PDB entry 9G9L | electron microscopy, 4.63 A resolution (low resolution: residue-level contacts below are approximate; hydrogen-bond / salt-bridge calls are withheld) | chains A and C of the 7 polymer chains in the assembly

Chain A:
Protein: DNA-dependent protein kinase catalytic subunit
Organism: Homo sapiens
Notes: EC 2.7.11.1
Reference sequence: P78527 (PRKDC_HUMAN); residues 1-4128 here = UniProt positions 1-4128
Amino-acid sequence (4128 residues; each row starts with the number of its first residue):
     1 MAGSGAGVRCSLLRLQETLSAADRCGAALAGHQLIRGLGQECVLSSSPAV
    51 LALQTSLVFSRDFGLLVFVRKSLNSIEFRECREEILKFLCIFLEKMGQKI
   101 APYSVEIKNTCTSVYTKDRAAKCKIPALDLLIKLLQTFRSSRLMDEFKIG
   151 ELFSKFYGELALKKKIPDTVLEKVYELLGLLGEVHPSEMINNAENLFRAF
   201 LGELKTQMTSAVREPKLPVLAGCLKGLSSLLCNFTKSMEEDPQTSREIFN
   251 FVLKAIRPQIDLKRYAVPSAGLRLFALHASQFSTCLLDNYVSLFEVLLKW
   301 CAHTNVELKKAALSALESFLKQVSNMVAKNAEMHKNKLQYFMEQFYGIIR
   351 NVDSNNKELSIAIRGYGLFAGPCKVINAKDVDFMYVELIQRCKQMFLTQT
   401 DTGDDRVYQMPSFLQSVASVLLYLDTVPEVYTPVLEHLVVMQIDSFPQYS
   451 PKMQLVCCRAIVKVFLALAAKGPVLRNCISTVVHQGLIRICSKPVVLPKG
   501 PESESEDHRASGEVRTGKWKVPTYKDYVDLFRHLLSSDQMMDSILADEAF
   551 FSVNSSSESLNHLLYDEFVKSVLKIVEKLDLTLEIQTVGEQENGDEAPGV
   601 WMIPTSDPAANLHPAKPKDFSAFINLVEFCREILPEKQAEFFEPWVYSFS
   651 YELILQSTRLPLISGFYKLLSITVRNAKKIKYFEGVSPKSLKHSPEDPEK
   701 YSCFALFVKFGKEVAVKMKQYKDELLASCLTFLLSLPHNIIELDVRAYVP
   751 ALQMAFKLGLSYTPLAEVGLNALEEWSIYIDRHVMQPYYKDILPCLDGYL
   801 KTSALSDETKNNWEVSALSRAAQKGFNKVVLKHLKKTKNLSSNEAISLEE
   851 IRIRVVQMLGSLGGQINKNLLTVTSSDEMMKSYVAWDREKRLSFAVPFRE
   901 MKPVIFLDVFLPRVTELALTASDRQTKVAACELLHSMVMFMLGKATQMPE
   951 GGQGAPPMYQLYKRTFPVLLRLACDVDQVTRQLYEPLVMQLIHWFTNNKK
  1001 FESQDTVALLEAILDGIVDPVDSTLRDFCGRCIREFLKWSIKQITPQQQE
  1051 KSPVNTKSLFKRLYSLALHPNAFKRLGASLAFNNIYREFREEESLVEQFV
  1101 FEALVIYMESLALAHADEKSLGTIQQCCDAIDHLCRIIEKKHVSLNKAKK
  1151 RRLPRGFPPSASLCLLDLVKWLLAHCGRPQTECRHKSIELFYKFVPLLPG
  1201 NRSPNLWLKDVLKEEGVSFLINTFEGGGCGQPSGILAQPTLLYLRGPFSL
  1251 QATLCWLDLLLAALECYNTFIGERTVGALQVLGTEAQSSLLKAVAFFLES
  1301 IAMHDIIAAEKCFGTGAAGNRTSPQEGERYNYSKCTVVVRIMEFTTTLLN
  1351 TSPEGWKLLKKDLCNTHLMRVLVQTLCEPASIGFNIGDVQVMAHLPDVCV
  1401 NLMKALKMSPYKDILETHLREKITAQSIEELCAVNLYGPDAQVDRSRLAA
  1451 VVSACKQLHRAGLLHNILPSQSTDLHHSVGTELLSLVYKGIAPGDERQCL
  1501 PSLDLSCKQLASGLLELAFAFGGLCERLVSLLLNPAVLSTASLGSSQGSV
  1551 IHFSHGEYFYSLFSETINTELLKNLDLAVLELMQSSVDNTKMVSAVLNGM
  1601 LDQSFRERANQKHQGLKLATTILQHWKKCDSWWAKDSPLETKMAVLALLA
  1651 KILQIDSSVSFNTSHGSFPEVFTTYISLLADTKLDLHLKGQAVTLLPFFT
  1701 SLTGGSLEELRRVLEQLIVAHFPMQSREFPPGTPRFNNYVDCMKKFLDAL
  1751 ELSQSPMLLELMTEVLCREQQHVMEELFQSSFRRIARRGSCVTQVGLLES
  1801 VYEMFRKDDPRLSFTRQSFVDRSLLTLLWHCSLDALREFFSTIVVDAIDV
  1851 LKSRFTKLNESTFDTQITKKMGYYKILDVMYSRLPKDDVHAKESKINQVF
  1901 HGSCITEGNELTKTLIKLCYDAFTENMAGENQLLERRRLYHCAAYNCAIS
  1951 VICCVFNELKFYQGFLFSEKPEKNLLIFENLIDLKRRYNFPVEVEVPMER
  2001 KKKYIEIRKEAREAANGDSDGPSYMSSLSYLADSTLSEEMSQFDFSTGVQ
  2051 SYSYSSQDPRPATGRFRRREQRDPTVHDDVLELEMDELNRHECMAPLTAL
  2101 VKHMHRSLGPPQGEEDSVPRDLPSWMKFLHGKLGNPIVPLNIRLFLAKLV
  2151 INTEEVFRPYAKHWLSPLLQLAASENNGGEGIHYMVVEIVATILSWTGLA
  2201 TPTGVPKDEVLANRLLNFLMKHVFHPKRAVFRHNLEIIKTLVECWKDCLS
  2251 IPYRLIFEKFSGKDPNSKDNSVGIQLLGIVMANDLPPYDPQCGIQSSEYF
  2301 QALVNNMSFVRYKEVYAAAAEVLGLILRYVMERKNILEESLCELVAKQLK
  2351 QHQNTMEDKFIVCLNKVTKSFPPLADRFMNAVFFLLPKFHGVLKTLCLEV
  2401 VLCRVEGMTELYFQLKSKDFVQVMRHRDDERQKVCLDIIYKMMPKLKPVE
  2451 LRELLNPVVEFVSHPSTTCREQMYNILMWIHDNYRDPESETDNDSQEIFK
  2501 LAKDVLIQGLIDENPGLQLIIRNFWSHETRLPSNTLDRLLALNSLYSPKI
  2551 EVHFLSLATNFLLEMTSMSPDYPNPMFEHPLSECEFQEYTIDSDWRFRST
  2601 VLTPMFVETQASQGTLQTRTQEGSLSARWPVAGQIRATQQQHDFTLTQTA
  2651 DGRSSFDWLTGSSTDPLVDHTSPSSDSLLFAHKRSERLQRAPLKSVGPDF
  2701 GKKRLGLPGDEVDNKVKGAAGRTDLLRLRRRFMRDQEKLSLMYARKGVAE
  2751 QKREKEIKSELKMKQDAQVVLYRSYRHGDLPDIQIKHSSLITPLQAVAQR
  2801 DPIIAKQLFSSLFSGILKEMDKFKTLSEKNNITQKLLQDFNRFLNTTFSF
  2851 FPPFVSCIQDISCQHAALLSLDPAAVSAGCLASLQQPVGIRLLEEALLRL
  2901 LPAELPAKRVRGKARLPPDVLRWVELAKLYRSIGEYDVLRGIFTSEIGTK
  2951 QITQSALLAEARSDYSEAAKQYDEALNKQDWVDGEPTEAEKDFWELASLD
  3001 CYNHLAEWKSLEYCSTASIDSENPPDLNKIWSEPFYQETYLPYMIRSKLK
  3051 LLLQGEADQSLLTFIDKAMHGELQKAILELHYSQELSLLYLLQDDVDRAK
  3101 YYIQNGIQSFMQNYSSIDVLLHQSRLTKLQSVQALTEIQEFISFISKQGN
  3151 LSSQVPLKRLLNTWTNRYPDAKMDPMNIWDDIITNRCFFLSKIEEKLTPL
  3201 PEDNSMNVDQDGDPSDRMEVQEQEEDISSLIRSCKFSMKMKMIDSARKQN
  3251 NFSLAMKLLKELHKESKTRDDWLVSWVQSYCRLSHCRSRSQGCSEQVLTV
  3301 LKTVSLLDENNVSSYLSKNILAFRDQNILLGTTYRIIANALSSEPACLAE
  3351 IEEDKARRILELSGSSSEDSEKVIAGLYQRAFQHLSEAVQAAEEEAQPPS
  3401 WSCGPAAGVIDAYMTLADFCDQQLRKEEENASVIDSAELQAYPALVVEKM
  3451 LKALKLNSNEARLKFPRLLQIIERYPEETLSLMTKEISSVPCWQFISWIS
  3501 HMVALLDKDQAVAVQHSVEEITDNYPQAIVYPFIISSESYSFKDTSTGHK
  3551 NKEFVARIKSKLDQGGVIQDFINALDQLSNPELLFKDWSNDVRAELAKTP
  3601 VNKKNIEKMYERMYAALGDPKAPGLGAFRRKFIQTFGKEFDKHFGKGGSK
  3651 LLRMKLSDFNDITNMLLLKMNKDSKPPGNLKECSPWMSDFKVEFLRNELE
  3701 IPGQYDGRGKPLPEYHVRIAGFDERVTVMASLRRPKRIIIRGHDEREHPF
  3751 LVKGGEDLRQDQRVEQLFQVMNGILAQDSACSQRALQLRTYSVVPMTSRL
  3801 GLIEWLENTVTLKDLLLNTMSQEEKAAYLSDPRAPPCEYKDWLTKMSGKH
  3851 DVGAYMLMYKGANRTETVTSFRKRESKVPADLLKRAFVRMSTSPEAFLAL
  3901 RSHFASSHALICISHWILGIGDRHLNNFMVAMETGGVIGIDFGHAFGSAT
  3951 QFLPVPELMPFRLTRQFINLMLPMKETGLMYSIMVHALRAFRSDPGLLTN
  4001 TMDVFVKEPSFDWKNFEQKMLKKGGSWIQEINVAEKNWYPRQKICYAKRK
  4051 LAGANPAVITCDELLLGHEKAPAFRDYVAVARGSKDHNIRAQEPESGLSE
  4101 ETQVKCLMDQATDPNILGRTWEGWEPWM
Unresolved in the structure: 1-9, 48-49, 499-518, 587-601, 689-696, 805-844, 948-955, 1315-1318, 1541-1548, 1904-1909, 1987-2032, 2050-2084, 2109-2118, 2597-2766, 2903-2915, 3198-3225, 3397-3405, 3430-3438
Curated features (UniProtKB/Swiss-Prot):
  - region: Leu1503 to Leu1538 (Interaction with C1D), Glu2737 to Gln2765 (May split the end of the DNA molecule, with the two strands separating around the region), Val3728 to Arg3734 (G-loop), Gly3919 to Asn3927 (Catalytic loop), Gly3939 to Thr3964 (Activation loop)
  - site: Asp2020, Gly2021 (Cleavage)
  - modified residue: Lys117 (N6-acetyllysine), Ser511 (Phosphoserine), Ser687 (Phosphoserine), Lys828 (N6-acetyllysine), Ser841 (Phosphoserine), Ser893 (Phosphoserine), Ser1065 (Phosphoserine), Lys1209 (N6-acetyllysine), Lys1970 (N6-acetyllysine), Ser2056 (Phosphoserine), Lys2259 (N6-acetyllysine), Thr2535 (Phosphothreonine), Thr2609 (Phosphothreonine), Ser2612 (Phosphoserine), Thr2638 (Phosphothreonine), Thr2647 (Phosphothreonine), Ser2789 (Phosphoserine), Ser3205 (Phosphoserine), Lys3241 (N6-acetyllysine), Lys3260 (N6-acetyllysine) and 6 more in UniProt
  - natural variant: Lys263 (K263N: In a lung adenocarcinoma sample), Gly500 (G500S: In a metastatic melanoma sample), Arg1136 (R1136H: In a colorectal adenocarcinoma sample), Arg1447 (R1447M: In a lung squamous cell carcinoma sample), Ala1680 (A1680V: In a metastatic melanoma sample), Ser2810 (S2810N: In a metastatic melanoma sample), Gly2941 (G2941A: In a lung neuroendocrine carcinoma sample), Leu3062 (L3062R: In IMD26), Ala3574 (A3574V: In IMD26)
  - mutagenesis: Leu1510 (L1510P: Loss of interaction with C1D), Glu1516 to Leu1517 (Loss of interaction with C1D), Thr2609 (T2609A: Leads to radiation sensitivity and impaired DSB joining. Gives rise to reduced phosphorylation; when associated with A-2612), Ser2612 (S2612A: Reduced phosphorylation; when associated with A-2609), Thr2638 (T2638A: Alleviates phosphorylation, leaves a fully active enzyme with compromised cellular resistance to ionizing radiation without affecting DNA end joining; when associated with A-2647), Thr2647 (T2647A: Alleviates phosphorylation, leaves a fully active enzyme with compromised cellular resistance to ionizing radiation without affecting DNA end joining; when associated with A-2638)

Chain C:
Protein: X-ray repair cross-complementing protein 5
Organism: Homo sapiens
Notes: EC 3.6.4.-
Reference sequence: P13010 (XRCC5_HUMAN); residue numbers follow UniProt; this construct covers 1-732
Amino-acid sequence (732 residues; numbered 1 to 732; the number before each row is that of its first residue):
     1 MVRSGNKAAVVLCMDVGFTMSNSIPGIESPFEQAKKVITMFVQRQVFAEN
    51 KDEIALVLFGTDGTDNPLSGGDQYQNITVHRHLMLPDFDLLEDIESKIQP
   101 GSQQADFLDALIVSMDVIQHETIGKKFEKRHIEIFTDLSSRFSKSQLDII
   151 IHSLKKCDISLQFFLPFSLGKEDGSGDRGDGPFRLGGHGPSFPLKGITEQ
   201 QKEGLEIVKMVMISLEGEDGLDEIYSFSESLRKLCVFKKIERHSIHWPCR
   251 LTIGSNLSIRIAAYKSILQERVKKTWTVVDAKTLKKEDIQKETVYCLNDD
   301 DETEVLKEDIIQGFRYGSDIVPFSKVDEEQMKYKSEGKCFSVLGFCKSSQ
   351 VQRRFFMGNQVLKVFAARDDEAAAVALSSLIHALDDLDMVAIVRYAYDKR
   401 ANPQVGVAFPHIKHNYECLVYVQLPFMEDLRQYMFSSLKNSKKYAPTEAQ
   451 LNAVDALIDSMSLAKKDEKTDTLEDLFPTTKIPNPRFQRLFQCLLHRALH
   501 PREPLPPIQQHIWNMLNPPAEVTTKSQIPLSKIKTLFPLIEAKKKDQVTA
   551 QEIFQDNHEDGPTAKKLKTEQGGAHFSVSSLAEGSVTSVGSVNPAENFRV
   601 LVKQKKASFEEASNQLINHIEQFLDTNETPYFMKSIDCIRAFREEAIKFS
   651 EEQRFNNFLKALQEKVEIKQLNHFWEIVVQDGITLITKEEASGSSVTAEE
   701 AKKFLAPKDKPSGDTAAVFEEGGDVDDLLDMI
Unresolved in the structure: 1-5, 169-192, 555-592, 704-721
Curated features (UniProtKB/Swiss-Prot):
  - region: Leu138 to Leu165 (Leucine-zipper)
  - motif: Glu720 to Leu728 (EEXXXDL motif)
  - modified residue: Lys144 (N6-acetyllysine), Ser255 (Phosphoserine), Ser258 (Phosphoserine), Lys265 (N6-acetyllysine), Ser318 (Phosphoserine), Lys332 (N6-acetyllysine), Thr535 (Phosphothreonine), Ser577 (Phosphoserine), Ser579 (Phosphoserine), Ser580 (Phosphoserine), Lys660 (N6-acetyllysine), Lys665 (N6-acetyllysine), Thr715 (Phosphothreonine)
  - cross-link (Glycyl lysine isopeptide (Lys-Gly)): Lys195 (interchain with G-Cter in SUMO2), Lys532 (interchain with G-Cter in SUMO2), Lys534 (interchain with G-Cter in SUMO2), Lys566 (interchain with G-Cter in SUMO2), Lys568 (interchain with G-Cter in SUMO2), Lys669 (interchain with G-Cter in SUMO2), Lys688 (interchain with G-Cter in SUMO2)
  - mutagenesis: Glu720 to Glu721 (Abolishes interaction with PRKDC and its recruitment to sites of DNA damage), Asp726 to Asp727 (Abolishes interaction with PRKDC and its recruitment to sites of DNA damage)

How chain A and chain C interact:
Pairs across the interface - 36 pairs, chain A then chain C:
  Leu73(A) with Asp300(C)
  Met208(A) with Thr549(C); Ala550(C)
  Thr209(A) with Ala550(C)
  Ser210(A) with Gln547(C); Val548(C); Thr549(C); Ala550(C)
  Ala211(A) with Asp546(C); Gln547(C)
  Val212(A) with Asp546(C); Gln547(C); Val548(C)
  Arg213(A) with Asp546(C)
  Pro215(A) with Asp546(C)
  Phe251(A) with Ile553(C)
  Val252(A) with Gln551(C); Ile553(C)
  Ala255(A) with Ile553(C)
  Ile256(A) with Glu552(C); Ile553(C)
  Pro258(A) with Gln547(C)
  Gln259(A) with Gln547(C)
  Ile260(A) with Gln547(C)
  Glu1715(A) with Asn627(C); Pro630(C)
  Val1719(A) with Glu628(C); Pro630(C); Tyr631(C)
  Ala1720(A) with Asn593(C)
  Pro1723(A) with Asn593(C)
  Asp1809(A) with Asp625(C)
  Pro1810(A) with Leu624(C); Asp625(C); Asn672(C)
  Arg1811(A) with Asp625(C)
Other interface residues (no listed pair), chain A (28 interface residues in all): Ser72, Thr116, Glu214, Arg257, Glu1728, Arg1768
Other interface residues (no listed pair), chain C (18 interface residues in all): Pro594

Overview:
The interface between chain A and chain C involves 28 residues on one side and 18 on the other. UniProt lists
7 mutagenesis sites on chain A; 4 mutagenesis sites on chain C.
Here chain A is DNA-dependent protein kinase catalytic subunit and chain C is X-ray repair cross-complementing
protein 5, both from Homo sapiens. Entry 9G9L (DNA-PK + Polymerase lambda) was determined by electron
microscopy.
